5TKA - chain A; structure by X-ray diffraction, 2.05 A resolution.

# Chain A
Molecule: OxsA protein
From: Bacillus megaterium
UniProtKB: O24769 (O24769_BACME); residue numbers follow UniProt; this construct covers 1-194
Sequence (194 residues; numbered 1 to 194; the number before each row is that of its first residue):
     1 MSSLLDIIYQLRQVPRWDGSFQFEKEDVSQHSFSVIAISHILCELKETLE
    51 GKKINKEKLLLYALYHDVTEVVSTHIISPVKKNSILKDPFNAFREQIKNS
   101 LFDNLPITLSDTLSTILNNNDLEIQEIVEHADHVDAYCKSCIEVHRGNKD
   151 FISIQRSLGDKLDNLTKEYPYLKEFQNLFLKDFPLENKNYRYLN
Disordered / not traced: 1, 76-97, 191-194
Bound ions: Mg2+: His31, His66, Asp67, Asp132
UniProt features mapped onto this chain:
  - binding site (4'-phosphooxetanocin A): Arg16, Trp17, His75, Ser78, Lys81
  - binding site (oxetanocin A): Trp17, His75, Ser78
  - binding site (Mg(2+)): His31, His66, Asp67, Asp132
Reported in the primary citation:
  - Mg2+ coordination: His31, His66, Asp67, Asp132
  - conformationally variable residues (order/disorder transition): Ile76 to Ile97
  - specificity-determining residues: Trp17 (citing earlier work)
  - catalytic residues: Glu70 (citing earlier work)

# In short
The Mg2+ site is built by His31, His66, Asp67 and Asp132. UniProt lists 5 residues binding
4'-phosphooxetanocin A, 3 oxetanocin A-binding residues and 4 Mg2+-binding residues. From the paper: the
catalytic residue Glu70; Mg2+ coordination by His31, His66 and Asp67 among others.
Chain A is OxsA protein (Bacillus megaterium); the structure, Structure of the HD-domain phosphohydrolase
OxsA, was determined by X-ray diffraction together with 5TK6, 5TK7, 5TK8 and 5TK9 from the same study.
